8PJF - chains A and C of the 3 polymer chains in the assembly; structure by X-ray diffraction, 1.48 A resolution.

# Chain A
Protein: HLA class II histocompatibility antigen, DR alpha chain
Organism: Homo sapiens
UniProt: P01903 (DRA_HUMAN); residues 1-182 here correspond to UniProt positions 26-207 (UniProt number = residue number + 25)
Amino-acid sequence (186 residues; each row starts with the number of its first residue; numbers below 1 keep their minus sign (Met-3 is residue -3)):
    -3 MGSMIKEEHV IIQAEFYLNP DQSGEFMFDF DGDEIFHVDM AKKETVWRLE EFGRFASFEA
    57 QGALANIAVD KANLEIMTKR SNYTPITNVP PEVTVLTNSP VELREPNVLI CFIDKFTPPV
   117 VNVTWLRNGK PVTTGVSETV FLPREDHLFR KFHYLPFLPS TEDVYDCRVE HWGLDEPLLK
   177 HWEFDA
Not modelled in the structure: -3 to 1, 182
Construct notes: initiating methionine (-3); expression tag (-2 to 0)
Swiss-Prot annotation at these positions:
  - region: Glu179 to Ala182 (Connecting peptide)
  - site: Gln9 (Self- and pathogen-derived peptide antigen), Gly49 (Self-peptide antigen), Phe51 (Self- and pathogen-derived peptide antigen), Ala52 (Self-peptide antigen), Ser53 (Self- and pathogen-derived peptide antigen), Glu55 (Pathogen-derived peptide antigen), Asn62 (Self- and pathogen-derived peptide antigen), Asn69 (Pathogen-derived peptide antigen), Arg76 (Self- and pathogen-derived peptide antigen)
  - glycosylation (N-linked (GlcNAc...) asparagine): Asn78, Asn118
Cystine bridges: Cys107-Cys163

# Chain C
Protein: Hemagglutinin HA2 chain
UniProt: P03435 (HEMA_I75A3); residues 1-13 here correspond to UniProt positions 323-335 (UniProt number = residue number + 322)
Amino-acid sequence (13 residues; numbered 1 to 13; the number before each row is that of its first residue):
     1 PKYVKQNTLK LAR
Construct notes: engineered mutation Arg13 (Thr335 in P03435)

# How chain A and chain C interact
Contacting residue pairs (31; chain A residue first):
  Gln9(A) with Lys5(C); Gln6(C), hydrogen bond (side chain-backbone)
  Glu11(A) with Thr8(C)
  Phe22(A) with Lys5(C)
  Phe24(A) with Val4(C)
  Ile31(A) with Tyr3(C)
  Phe32(A) with Tyr3(C), hydrophobic
  Phe51(A) with Pro1(C)
  Ala52(A) with Pro1(C); Tyr3(C), hydrophobic
  Ser53(A) with Pro1(C), hydrogen bond (backbone-backbone); Lys2(C); Tyr3(C), hydrogen bond (backbone-backbone)
  Phe54(A) with Tyr3(C)
  Glu55(A) with Lys2(C), salt bridge
  Gly58(A) with Lys5(C), hydrogen bond (backbone-side chain)
  Asn62(A) with Lys5(C), hydrogen bond; Gln6(C), hydrogen bond (side chain-backbone); Asn7(C); Thr8(C), hydrogen bond (backbone-side chain)
  Val65(A) with Thr8(C); Leu9(C)
  Asp66(A) with Thr8(C), hydrogen bond
  Asn69(A) with Leu9(C), hydrogen bond (side chain-backbone); Lys10(C); Leu11(C), hydrogen bond (side chain-backbone)
  Ile72(A) with Ala12(C); Arg13(C)
  Met73(A) with Leu11(C), hydrophobic
  Arg76(A) with Leu11(C); Ala12(C), hydrogen bond (side chain-backbone)
Also at the interface, not in a pair above, chain A (20 interface residues in all): Trp43

# Overview
20 residues of chain A and 13 residues of chain C are in contact, with 11 hydrogen bonds and 1 salt bridge.
Polar contacts include Glu55(A)-Lys2(C), Gln9(A)-Gln6(C) and Gly58(A)-Lys5(C).
Here chain A is HLA class II histocompatibility antigen, DR alpha chain (Homo sapiens) and chain C is
Hemagglutinin HA2 chain. Entry 8PJF (Human Leukocyte Antigen class II allotype DR1 presenting P11T->R modified
influenza A virus haemagglutinin (HA)306-318 PKYVKQNTLKLAR) was determined by X-ray diffraction, deposited
together with 8PJE.
